4MLB - chains A and C; structure by X-ray diffraction, 2.35 A resolution.

Chain A (and C):
Molecule: PF0708
Organism: Pyrococcus furiosus
Notes: chain C of this document is another copy of the same molecule, construct and numbering; everything in this record applies to it too
Reference sequence: Q8U2X0 (Q8U2X0_PYRFU); numbering as in UniProt (aligned over 1-461)
Chain sequence (492 residues; row label = number of the first residue in the row; numbers below 1 keep their minus sign (Met-6 is residue -6)):
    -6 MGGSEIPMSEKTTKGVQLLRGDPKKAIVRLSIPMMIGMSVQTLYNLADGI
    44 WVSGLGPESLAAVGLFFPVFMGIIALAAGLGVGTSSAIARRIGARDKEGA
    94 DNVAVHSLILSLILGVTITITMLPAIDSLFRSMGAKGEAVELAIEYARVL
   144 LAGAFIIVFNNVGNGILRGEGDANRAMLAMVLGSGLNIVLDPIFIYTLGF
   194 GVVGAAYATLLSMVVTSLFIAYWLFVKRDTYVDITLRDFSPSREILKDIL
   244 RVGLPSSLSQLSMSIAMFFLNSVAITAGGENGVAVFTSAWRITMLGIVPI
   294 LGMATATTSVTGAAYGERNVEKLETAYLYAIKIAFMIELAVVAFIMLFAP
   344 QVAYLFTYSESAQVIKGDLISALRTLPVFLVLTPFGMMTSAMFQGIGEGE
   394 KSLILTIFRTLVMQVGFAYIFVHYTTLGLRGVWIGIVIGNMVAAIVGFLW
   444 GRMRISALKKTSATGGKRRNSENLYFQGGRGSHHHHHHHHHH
Unresolved in the structure: -6 to 3, 457-485 (chain C: -6 to 2, 455-485)
Construct notes: expression tag (-6 to 0, 462-485); conflict Thr298 (Ala in Q8U2X0)
Residues lining bound ligands:
  - pentaethylene glycol monodecyl ether (CXE), molecule 1: Lys7, Gly8, Leu11, Ile29, Gly164, Asp165, Asn167, Arg168, Met170, Leu171, Val174
  - pentaethylene glycol monodecyl ether (CXE), molecule 2: Asp15, Lys17, Lys18, Val21, Ile25, Met28, Leu288, Pro292, Tyr322, Ile330, Val334, Phe337
  - pentaethylene glycol monodecyl ether (CXE), molecule 3: Pro26, Ile29, Asn167, Met170
  - pentaethylene glycol monodecyl ether (CXE), molecule 4: Met28, Ile29, Ser32, Leu36, Leu288, Pro292
  - pentaethylene glycol monodecyl ether (CXE), molecule 5: Leu36, Ile43, Trp44, Gly47, Ile181, Val182, Pro185, Ile186, Tyr189, Thr190
  - pentaethylene glycol monodecyl ether (CXE), molecule 6: Phe60, Pro61, Met64, Gly65, Ala68, Leu69, Leu247, Ser250, Leu251, Gln253, Leu254, Ser257
  - pentaethylene glycol monodecyl ether (CXE), molecule 7: Leu69, Leu73, Leu107, Ile111, Gly246, Leu247, Ser250
  - pentaethylene glycol monodecyl ether (CXE), molecule 8: Val98, Leu101, Ile102, Ser104, Leu105, Phe152, Phe218, Arg221, Ile227, Thr228, Leu229
  - pentaethylene glycol monodecyl ether (CXE), molecule 9: Leu105, Val109, Thr112, Leu116, Arg141, Ala145, Phe148
  - pentaethylene glycol monodecyl ether (CXE), molecule 10: Ile106, Val109, Thr110, Thr114
  - pentaethylene glycol monodecyl ether (CXE), molecule 11: Glu138, Arg141, Val142, Ala145, Phe193, Val196, Tyr200, Leu203
  - pentaethylene glycol monodecyl ether (CXE), molecule 12: Ile149, Phe152, Val207, Ser210, Leu211, Ala214, Phe218
  - pentaethylene glycol monodecyl ether (CXE), molecule 13: Leu171, Val174, Leu175, Phe212, Trp216
  - pentaethylene glycol monodecyl ether (CXE), molecule 14: Leu211, Ala214, Tyr215, Val219
  - pentaethylene glycol monodecyl ether (CXE), molecule 15: Phe378, Ala437, Ile438, Phe441
What the authors report for this chain:
  - contacts within the chain: Val9-Ile85 (hydrophobic contact), Arg13-Arg88, Ala82-Ala306 (hydrophobic contact), Gly86-Ala306 (hydrophobic contact), Arg244-Glu393 (salt bridge), Arg88-Glu310 (salt bridge)
  - self-association interface (contacts with another copy of this molecule); pairs are residue here / residue on that copy: Glu310-Arg13
  - conformationally variable residues (side-chain flip): Arg244
  - binding site for pentaethylene glycol monodecyl ether: Met64 (from molecular simulation)

Chain A / chain C interface:
Residue-residue contacts (3; chain A residue first):
  Phe193(A) with Leu348(C), hydrophobic
  Tyr200(A) with Gln344(C)
  Val219(A) with Met329(C), hydrophobic
Also at the interface, not in a pair above, chain A (6 interface residues in all): Leu203, Leu204, Val207
Also at the interface, not in a pair above, chain C (6 interface residues in all): Phe337, Phe341, Tyr347

Overview:
Chain A and chain C each contribute 6 residues to their interface. Chain A binds 15 copies of pentaethylene
glycol monodecyl ether. From the paper: a binding site for pentaethylene glycol monodecyl ether at Met64(A);
conformational variability at Arg244(A).
Chain A and chain C are both PF0708 (Pyrococcus furiosus); the structure, Reverse polarity of binding pocket
suggests different function of a MOP superfamily transporter from Pyrococcus furiosus ..., was determined by
X-ray diffraction together with 6HFB, 6GWH and 6FHZ from the same study.
